8GUO - chains A and B; structure by X-ray diffraction, 2.59 A resolution.

[Chain A]
Molecule: Type VII secretion system protein EsaG
Source organism: Staphylococcus aureus (strain NCTC 8325 / PS 47)
Reference sequence: Q2G178 (ESSG_STAA8); residues 1-162 here = UniProt positions 1-162
Amino-acid sequence (162 residues; row label = number of the first residue in the row):
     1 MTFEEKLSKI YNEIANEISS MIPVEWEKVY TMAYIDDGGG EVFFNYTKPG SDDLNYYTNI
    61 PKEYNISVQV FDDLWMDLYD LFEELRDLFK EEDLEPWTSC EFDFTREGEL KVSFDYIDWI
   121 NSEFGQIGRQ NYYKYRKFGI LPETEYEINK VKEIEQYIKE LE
Disordered / not traced: 162

[Chain B]
Molecule: Type VII secretion system protein EssD
Source organism: Staphylococcus aureus (strain NCTC 8325 / PS 47)
Reference sequence: Q2G179 (ESSD_STAA8); residue numbers follow UniProt; this construct covers 451-614
Amino-acid sequence (164 residues; each row starts with the number of its first residue):
   451 PNYTKVEFGE HYARLRPKKL KANIEYTTPT GHIYRTDHKG RIKEVYVDNL SLKDGDRNSH
   511 AQRTVGGEDR LPDDDGGHLI ARMFGGSKDI DNLVAQSKFI NRPFKEKGHW YNLEKEWQEF
   571 LNSGKEVKNI KMEVKYSGNS QRPTIFKVEY EINGERNIRR ILNK
Disordered / not traced: 451-469, 503-556, 588-591
UniProt features mapped onto this chain:
  - active site: H528
  - mutagenesis: H528 (H528A: Partial loss of DNase activity)
From the paper describing this entry:
  - conformationally variable residues (order/disorder transition): D504 to E556, W560, W567
  - self-association interface (contacts with another copy of this molecule): W567 (proposed by the authors, not directly observed)

[Interface between chain A and chain B]
Pairs across the interface - 99 pairs, chain A then chain B:
  F3(A) with I492(B), hydrophobic
  E4(A) with Y476(B), hydrogen bond; T478(B); Y484(B)
  L7(A) with Y484(B)
  S8(A) with H482(B)
  Y11(A) with Y484(B), hydrogen bond; V495(B)
  N12(A) with L500(B); S501(B), hydrogen bond (side chain-backbone)
  A15(A) with L502(B), hydrophobic
  N16(A) with S501(B), hydrogen bond (side chain-backbone); L502(B)
  W26(A) with L502(B), hydrophobic
  D36(A) with H559(B), salt bridge
  D37(A) with L612(B)
  G38(A) with H559(B); I611(B); L612(B), hydrogen bond (backbone-backbone)
  G39(A) with H559(B), hydrogen bond (backbone-side chain); R610(B)
  G40(A) with H559(B); R609(B); R610(B), hydrogen bond (backbone-backbone)
  Y56(A) with E605(B); R606(B); N607(B), hydrogen bond
  Y57(A) with I608(B)
  T58(A) with R606(B), hydrogen bond (side chain-backbone); I608(B)
  K62(A) with E601(B), salt bridge
  V68(A) with R606(B)
  Q69(A) with E583(B)
  D72(A) with K597(B), salt bridge; E599(B); R606(B), salt bridge; I608(B)
  W75(A) with I608(B), hydrophobic
  M76(A) with K597(B); R610(B), hydrogen bond (backbone-side chain)
  Y79(A) with R610(B)
  D80(A) with R610(B), salt bridge
  E95(A) with R491(B), salt bridge
  F104(A) with L500(B), hydrophobic
  T105(A) with L502(B)
  R106(A) with L502(B)
  G108(A) with V497(B); D498(B); N499(B), hydrogen bond (backbone-backbone); L500(B), hydrogen bond (backbone-backbone)
  E109(A) with Y496(B), hydrogen bond; V497(B)
  L110(A) with V495(B); Y496(B); V497(B), hydrogen bond (backbone-backbone); L500(B), hydrophobic
  K111(A) with V495(B); Y496(B)
  V112(A) with K493(B); E494(B); V495(B), hydrogen bond (backbone-backbone)
  S113(A) with K493(B); E494(B)
  F114(A) with I492(B); K493(B), hydrogen bond (backbone-side chain); V495(B), hydrophobic
  D115(A) with K493(B), salt bridge
  Y116(A) with R491(B); I492(B), hydrogen bond (side chain-backbone)
  I120(A) with G558(B); H559(B)
  E123(A) with Y561(B), hydrogen bond; N562(B); K565(B)
  F124(A) with N562(B), hydrogen bond (backbone-side chain)
  G125(A) with N562(B); E566(B)
  Q126(A) with E566(B), hydrogen bond (backbone-side chain); Y600(B), hydrogen bond; I608(B), hydrogen bond (side chain-backbone); R609(B)
  I127(A) with E566(B), hydrogen bond (backbone-side chain); F570(B), hydrophobic; Y600(B); N607(B)
  G128(A) with E566(B), hydrogen bond (backbone-side chain)
  R129(A) with N562(B), hydrogen bond; R609(B)
  Q130(A) with E605(B); N607(B)
  T144(A) with K575(B)
  Y146(A) with E566(B); E569(B), hydrogen bond; F570(B), hydrophobic; S573(B)
  E147(A) with F570(B); K575(B), salt bridge; N603(B)
  K150(A) with E569(B), salt bridge
Other interface residues (no listed pair), chain A (56 interface residues in all): E41, F71, E83, F89, L94
Other interface residues (no listed pair), chain B (45 interface residues in all): L470, D487, K585, I602, G604
Interface features reported in the paper:
  - residue pairs: E4(A)-Y476(B) (hydrogen bond), Y11(A)-Y484(B) (hydrogen bond), Y56(A)-N607(B) (hydrogen bond), T58(A)-R606(B) (hydrogen bond), K62(A)-E601(B) (salt bridge), Q69(A)-E583(B) (hydrogen bond), I127(A)-E566(B) (backbone contact), G128(A)-E566(B) (backbone contact), R129(A)-N562(B) (hydrogen bond), H482(B)-E4(A) (water-mediated contact), Y484(B)-E4(A) (water-mediated contact)
  - interface residues, chain A: Y11(A), D36(A), D72(A), D80(A), L110(A), V112(A), F114(A), Y146(A)
  - interface residues, chain B: V495(B), V497(B), R606(B), R610(B)
  - hot spots on chain B (mutagenesis) - Y484A (Kd 1.67 uM): decreased binding to Type VII secretion system protein EsaG (chain A)

[In short]
56 residues of chain A face 45 of chain B across their interface, with 26 hydrogen bonds and 9 salt bridges.
Polar pairs include D36(A)-H559(B), K62(A)-E601(B) and D72(A)-K597(B). The paper describes hydrogen bonds
between E4(A) and Y476(B), Y11(A) and Y484(B) and Y56(A) and N607(B) among others; a salt bridge between
K62(A) and E601(B); backbone contacts between I127(A) and E566(B) and G128(A) and E566(B). The paper reports
that Y484A of chain B reduces binding to Type VII secretion system protein EsaG (chain A); interface residues
Y11(A), D36(A) and V495(B) among others.
Here chain A is Type VII secretion system protein EsaG and chain B is Type VII secretion system protein EssD,
both from Staphylococcus aureus (strain NCTC 8325 / PS 47). Entry 8GUO (Crystal structure of the nuclease
domain of EsaD in complex with EsaG from Staphylococcus aureus) was determined by X-ray diffraction, deposited
together with 8GUN and 8GUP.
